PDB entry 6TSU | electron microscopy, 3.42 A resolution | chains F2 and C2 of the 42 polymer chains in the assembly

# Chain F2
Molecule: Uncharacterized protein
Organism: Rhodobacter capsulatus DE442
UniProtKB: D5AR34 (D5AR34_RHOCB); residues 1-325 here = UniProt positions 1-325
Amino-acid sequence (325 residues; row label = number of the first residue in the row):
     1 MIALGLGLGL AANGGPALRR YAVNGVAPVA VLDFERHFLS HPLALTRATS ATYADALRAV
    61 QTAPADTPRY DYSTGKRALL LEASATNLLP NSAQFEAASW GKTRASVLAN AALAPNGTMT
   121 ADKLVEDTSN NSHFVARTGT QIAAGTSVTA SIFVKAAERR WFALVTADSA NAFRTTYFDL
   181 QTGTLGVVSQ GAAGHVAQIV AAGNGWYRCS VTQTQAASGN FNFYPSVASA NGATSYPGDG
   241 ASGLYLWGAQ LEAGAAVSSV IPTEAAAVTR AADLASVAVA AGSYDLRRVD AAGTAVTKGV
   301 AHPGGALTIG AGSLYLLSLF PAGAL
Unresolved in the structure: 1, 12-325

# Chain C2
Molecule: Uncharacterized protein
Organism: Rhodobacter capsulatus DE442
UniProtKB: D5AR33 (D5AR33_RHOCB); residues 1-84 here = UniProt positions 1-84
Amino-acid sequence (84 residues; numbered 1 to 84; the number before each row is that of its first residue):
     1 MDVFAKHAVS LESPAVRHYE ITPSDSTDLA RRPRALRVQT GGTLVLRDET GITVTYTVFA
    61 GEILPVRPVR VLATGTTATA VGWE

# Interface between chain F2 and chain C2
Pairs across the interface (8):
  I2(F2) - P65(C2)  hydrophobic
  L10(F2) - L11(C2)
  L10(F2) - E12(C2)
  L10(F2) - S13(C2)
  L10(F2) - R34(C2)
  L10(F2) - A35(C2)  hydrophobic
  A11(F2) - E12(C2)
  A11(F2) - P65(C2)  hydrophobic
Other interface residues (no listed pair), chain F2 (4 interface residues in all): G9
Other interface residues (no listed pair), chain C2 (7 interface residues in all): A15

# Summary
Chain F2 and chain C2 form an interface of 4 and 7 residues respectively.
Here chain F2 is Uncharacterized protein and chain C2 is Uncharacterized protein, both from Rhodobacter
capsulatus DE442. Entry 6TSU (Capsid of empty GTA particle computed with C5 symmetry) was determined by
electron microscopy together with 6TB9, 6TBA, 6TE8, 6TE9, 6TEB, 6TEH and 3 further entries from the same
study.
